PDB entry 3J96 | electron microscopy, 7.60 A resolution (low resolution: residue-level contacts below are approximate; hydrogen-bond / salt-bridge calls are withheld) | chains G and H of the 13 polymer chains in the assembly

== Chain G (and H) ==
Molecule: Alpha-soluble NSF attachment protein
From: Rattus norvegicus
Notes: chain H of this document is another copy of the same molecule, construct and numbering; everything in this record applies to it too
UniProtKB: P54921 (SNAA_RAT); residue numbers follow UniProt; this construct covers 1-295
Chain sequence (297 residues; numbered -1 to 295; the number before each row is that of its first residue; numbers below 1 keep their minus sign (Gly-1 is residue -1)):
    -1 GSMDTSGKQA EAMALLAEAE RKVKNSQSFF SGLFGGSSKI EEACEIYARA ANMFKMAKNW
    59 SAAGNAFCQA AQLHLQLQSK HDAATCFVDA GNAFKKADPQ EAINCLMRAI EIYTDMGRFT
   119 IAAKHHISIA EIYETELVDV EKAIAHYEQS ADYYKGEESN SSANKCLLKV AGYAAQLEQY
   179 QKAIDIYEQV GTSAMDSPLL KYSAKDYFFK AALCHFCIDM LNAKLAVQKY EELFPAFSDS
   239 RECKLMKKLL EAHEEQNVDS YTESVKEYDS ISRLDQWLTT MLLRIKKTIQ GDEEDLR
Disordered / not traced: -1 to 7, 294-295
Construct notes: expression tag (-1 to 0)
Reported in the primary citation:
  - mutagenesis - D217A/E249K/E252K/E253K: decreased catalytic activity on SNARE complex disassembly
  - mutagenesis - K122E/K163E: abolished catalytic activity
  - mutagenesis - K203E/R239E: decreased catalytic activity

== Interface between chain G and chain H ==
Contacting residue pairs (17):
  Asn50(G) - Thr112(H)
  Asn50(G) - Asp113(H)
  Asn50(G) - Gly115(H)
  Asn50(G) - Phe117(H)
  Lys53(G) - Phe117(H)
  Met54(G) - Thr112(H)
  Asn90(G) - Gly154(H)
  Asn90(G) - Glu156(H)
  Lys93(G) - Glu156(H)
  Lys94(G) - Lys153(H)
  Thr133(G) - Asp194(H)
  Asp267(G) - Leu231(H)
  Asp267(G) - Pro233(H)
  Ser268(G) - Pro233(H)
  Arg271(G) - Leu231(H)
  Arg271(G) - Pro233(H)
  Arg271(G) - Ala234(H)
Other interface residues (no listed pair), chain G (15 interface residues in all): Arg47, Trp58, Ser126, Glu129, Asp273
Other interface residues (no listed pair), chain H (16 interface residues in all): Glu155, Lys199, Glu230, Phe232, Asp237

== Overview ==
15 residues of chain G face 16 of chain H across their interface. The paper reports that
D217A/E249K/E252K/E253K of chain G reduce catalytic activity on SNARE complex disassembly; K122E/K163E of
chain G abolish catalytic activity.
Both chains are Alpha-soluble NSF attachment protein (Rattus norvegicus). Entry 3J96 (Structure of 20S
supercomplex) was determined by electron microscopy (same publication as 3J94, 3J95, 3J97, 3J98 and 3J99).
